PDB entry 5IRW | X-ray diffraction, 2.10 A resolution | chains A and C of the 4 polymer chains in the assembly

# Chain A (and C)
Protein: Avidin
From: Gallus gallus
Notes: chain C of this document is another copy of the same molecule, construct and numbering; everything in this record applies to it too
Reference sequence: P02701 (AVID_CHICK); residues 1-128 here correspond to UniProt positions 25-152 (UniProt number = residue number + 24)
Sequence (128 residues; row label = number of the first residue in the row):
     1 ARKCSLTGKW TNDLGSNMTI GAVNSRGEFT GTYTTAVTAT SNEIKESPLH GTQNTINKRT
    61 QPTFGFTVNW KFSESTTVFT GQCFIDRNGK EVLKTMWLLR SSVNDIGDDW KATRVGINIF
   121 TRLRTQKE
Not modelled in the structure: 1-2, 124-128
Cystine bridges: Cys4-Cys83
Covalent attachments: N-acetylglucosamine (NAG) linked to Asn17
Sequence notes: conflict Thr34 (Ile58 in P02701)
Ligand contacts: 1-desthiobiotinylpyrene (D9P): Asn12, Leu14, Ser16, Tyr33, Thr35, Val37, Thr38, Ala39, Thr40, Trp70, Phe72, Ser73, Ser75, Thr77, Phe79, Trp97, Leu99, Ser101, Asn118
Curated features (UniProtKB/Swiss-Prot):
  - binding site (biotin): Tyr33
  - glycosylation: Asn17 (N-linked (GlcNAc...) asparagine)
What the authors report for this chain:
  - post-translational modification sites: Asn17
  - binding site for N-acetylglucosamine: Gly15
  - binding site for 1-desthiobiotinylpyrene: Asn12, Ser16, Tyr33, Thr35, Thr38, Ala39, Thr40, Trp70, Phe72, Ser73, Ser75, Phe79, Trp97, Ser101, Trp110, Arg114, Asn118

# How chain A and chain C interact
Contacting residue pairs (20):
  Leu14(A) with Trp110(C), hydrophobic
  Val37(A) with Trp110(C)
  Thr38(A) with Trp110(C)
  Ala39(A) with Trp110(C)
  Trp97(A) with Trp110(C)
  Leu99(A) with Trp110(C), hydrophobic
  Trp110(A) with Leu14(C), hydrophobic; Val37(C); Thr38(C); Ala39(C); Trp97(C)
  Lys111(A) with Ala39(C); Arg114(C), hydrogen bond (backbone-side chain)
  Thr113(A) with Arg114(C); Val115(C), hydrogen bond (backbone-backbone)
  Arg114(A) with Lys111(C), hydrogen bond (side chain-backbone); Thr113(C); Arg114(C)
  Val115(A) with Thr113(C), hydrogen bond (backbone-backbone); Val115(C), hydrophobic
Other interface residues (no listed pair), chain A (12 interface residues in all): Leu98
Other interface residues (no listed pair), chain C (12 interface residues in all): Leu98, Leu99

# Summary
The chain A/chain C interface involves 12 residues from each chain; the contacts include 4 hydrogen bonds.
Among the polar pairs are Lys111(A)-Arg114(C) and Thr113(A)-Val115(C). Chain A binds 1-desthiobiotinylpyrene.
N-acetylglucosamine is covalently linked to Asn17(A). The paper reports a binding site for
1-desthiobiotinylpyrene at Asn12(A), Ser16(A) and Tyr33(A) among others; a binding site for
N-acetylglucosamine at Gly15(A).
Chain A and chain C are both Avidin (Gallus gallus); the structure, Crystal structure of avidin in complex
with 1-desthiobiotinylpyrene, was determined by X-ray diffraction, deposited together with 5IRU.
